Entry 8REA (electron microscopy, 3.40 A resolution); this record covers chains D and T of the 9 polymer chains in the assembly.

# Chain D
Protein: DNA-directed RNA polymerase subunit beta'
Organism: Escherichia coli K-12
Reference sequence: P0A8T7 (RPOC_ECOLI); residues 4-1376 here = UniProt positions 4-1376
Sequence (1373 residues; numbered 4 to 1376; the number before each row is that of its first residue):
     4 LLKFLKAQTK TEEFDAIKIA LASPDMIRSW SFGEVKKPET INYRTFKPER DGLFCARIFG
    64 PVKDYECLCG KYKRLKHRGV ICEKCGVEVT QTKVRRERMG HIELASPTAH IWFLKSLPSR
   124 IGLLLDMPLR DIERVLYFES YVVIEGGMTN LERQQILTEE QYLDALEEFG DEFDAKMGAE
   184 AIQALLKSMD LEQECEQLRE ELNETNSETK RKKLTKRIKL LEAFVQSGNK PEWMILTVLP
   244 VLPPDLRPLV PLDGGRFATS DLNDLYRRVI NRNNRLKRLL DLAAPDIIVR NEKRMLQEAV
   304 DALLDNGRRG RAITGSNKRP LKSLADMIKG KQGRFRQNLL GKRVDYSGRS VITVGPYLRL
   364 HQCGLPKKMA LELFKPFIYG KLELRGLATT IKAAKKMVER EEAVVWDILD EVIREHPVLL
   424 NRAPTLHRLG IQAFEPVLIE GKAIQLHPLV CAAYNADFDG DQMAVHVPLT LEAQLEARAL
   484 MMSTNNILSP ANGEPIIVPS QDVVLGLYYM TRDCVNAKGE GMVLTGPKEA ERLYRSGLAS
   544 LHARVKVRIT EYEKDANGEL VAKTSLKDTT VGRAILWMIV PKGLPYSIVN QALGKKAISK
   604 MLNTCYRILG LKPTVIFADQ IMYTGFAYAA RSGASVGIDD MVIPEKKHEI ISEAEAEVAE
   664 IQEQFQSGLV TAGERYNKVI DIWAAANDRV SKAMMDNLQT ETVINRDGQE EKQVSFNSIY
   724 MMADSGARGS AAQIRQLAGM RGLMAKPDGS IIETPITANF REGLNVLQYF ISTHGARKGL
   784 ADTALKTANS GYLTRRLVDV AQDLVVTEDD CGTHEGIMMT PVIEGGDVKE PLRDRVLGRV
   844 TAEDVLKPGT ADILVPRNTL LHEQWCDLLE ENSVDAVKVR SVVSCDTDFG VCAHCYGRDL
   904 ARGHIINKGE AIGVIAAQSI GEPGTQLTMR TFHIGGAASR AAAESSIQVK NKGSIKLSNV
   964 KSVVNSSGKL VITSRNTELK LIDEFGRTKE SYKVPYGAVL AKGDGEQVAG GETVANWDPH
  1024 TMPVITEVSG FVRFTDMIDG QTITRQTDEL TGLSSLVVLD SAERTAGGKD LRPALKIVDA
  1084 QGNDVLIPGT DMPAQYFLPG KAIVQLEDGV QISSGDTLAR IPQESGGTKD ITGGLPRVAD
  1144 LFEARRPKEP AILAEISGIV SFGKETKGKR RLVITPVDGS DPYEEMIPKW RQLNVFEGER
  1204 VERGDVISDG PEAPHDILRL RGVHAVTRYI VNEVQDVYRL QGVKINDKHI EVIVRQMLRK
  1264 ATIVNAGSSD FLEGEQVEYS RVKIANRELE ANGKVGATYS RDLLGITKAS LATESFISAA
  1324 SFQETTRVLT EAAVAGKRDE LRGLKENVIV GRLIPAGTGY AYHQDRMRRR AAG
Disordered / not traced: 933-944, 1050-1056, 1068-1074, 1089-1096, 1127-1135
UniProt features mapped onto this chain:
  - binding site (Zn(2+)): Cys70, Cys72, Cys85, Cys88, Cys814, Cys888, Cys895, Cys898
  - binding site (Mg(2+)): Asp460, Asp462, Asp464
  - modified residue: Lys983 (N6-acetyllysine)
  - mutagenesis: Gln504 (Q504P: Resistant to antibiotics salinamide A and B), Asn690 (N690D: Resistant to antibiotics salinamide A and B), Met697 (M697V: Resistant to antibiotics salinamide A and B), Ala735 (A735T: Resistant to antibiotics salinamide A and B), Arg738 (R738C/H/P/S: Resistant to antibiotics salinamide A and B), Ala748 (A748E: Resistant to antibiotics salinamide A and B), Pro758 (P758S/T: Resistant to antibiotics salinamide A and B), Phe763 (F763C: Resistant to antibiotics salinamide A and B), Ser775 (S775A: Resistant to antibiotics salinamide A and B), Ala779 (A779T/V: Resistant to antibiotics salinamide A and B), Arg780 (R780C: Resistant to antibiotics salinamide A and B), Gly782 (G782A/C: Resistant to antibiotics salinamide A and B), 1 further mutagenesis entry in UniProt
Bound ions: Zn2+ site 1: Cys70, Leu71, Cys88; Mg2+: Asp460, Asp462, Asp464 (shared with 1 residue of chain R); Zn2+ site 2: Cys814, Cys898

# Chain T
Molecule: 51-nt DNA strand
Organism: Klebsiella oxytoca
Sequence (51 nucleotides; each row starts with the number of its first residue; numbers below 1 keep their minus sign (DA-21 is residue -21)):
   -21 ATGTGCAACA GCATGATCGC GGCAAGCTGA TCGTGCAAAA GTCGTGCCAG C

# How chain D and chain T interact
Pairs across the interface (29):
  Lys118(D) - DT-8(T)  salt bridge to the phosphate
  Leu120(D) - DT-8(T)  sugar contact
  Ser210(D) - DC-16(T)  phosphate contact
  Glu211(D) - DA-15(T)  phosphate contact
  Thr212(D) - DA-15(T)  phosphate contact
  Val253(D) - DT6(T)  base contact
  Leu255(D) - DT6(T)  sugar contact
  Arg259(D) - DG7(T)  base contact
  Phe260(D) - DG7(T)  sugar contact
  Ala261(D) - DT6(T)  sugar contact
  Ala261(D) - DG7(T)  sugar contact
  Arg270(D) - DA8(T)  salt bridge to the phosphate
  Arg311(D) - DG-7(T)  salt bridge to the phosphate
  Ser319(D) - DG7(T)  phosphate contact
  Lys334(D) - DC-4(T)  salt bridge to the phosphate
  Lys334(D) - DG-3(T)  salt bridge to the phosphate
  Arg346(D) - DG-1(T)  salt bridge to the phosphate
  Arg352(D) - DG-1(T)  sugar contact
  Ala426(D) - DG-3(T)  base contact
  Ala426(D) - DC-2(T)  sugar contact
  Thr790(D) - DC-4(T)  hydrogen bond to the base
  Ala791(D) - DT-5(T)  phosphate contact
  Ala791(D) - DC-4(T)  sugar contact
  Gly794(D) - DC-4(T)  sugar contact
  Tyr795(D) - DA-6(T)  sugar contact
  Tyr795(D) - DT-5(T)  sugar contact
  Gln1326(D) - DA-6(T)  phosphate contact
  Glu1327(D) - DG-7(T)  phosphate contact
  Glu1327(D) - DA-6(T)  hydrogen bond to the phosphate
Other interface residues (no listed pair), chain D (30 interface residues in all): Tyr46, Pro254, Thr262, Asn320, Pro427, Arg798, Thr1329
Other interface residues (no listed pair), chain T (16 interface residues in all): DA-9, DC5, DT9

# Overview
30 residues of chain D and 16 residues of chain T are in contact, with 2 hydrogen bonds and 6 salt bridges.
Polar contacts include Thr790(D)-DC-4(T), Glu1327(D)-DA-6(T) and Lys118(D)-DT-8(T).
Here chain D is DNA-directed RNA polymerase subunit beta' (Escherichia coli K-12) and chain T is a 51-nt DNA
strand (Klebsiella oxytoca). Entry 8REA (Cryo-EM structure of bacterial RNA polymerase-sigma54 initial
transcribing complex - 5nt post-translocated complex) was determined by electron microscopy together with
8RE4, 8REB, 8REC, 8RED and 8REE from the same study.
